8WW2 - chains B and G of the 5 polymer chains in the assembly; structure by electron microscopy, 2.79 A resolution.

# Chain B
Protein: Guanine nucleotide-binding protein G(I)/G(S)/G(T) subunit beta-1
From: Homo sapiens
UniProtKB: P62873 (GBB1_HUMAN); residue numbers follow UniProt; this construct covers 2-340
Amino-acid sequence (347 residues; each row starts with the number of its first residue; numbers below 1 keep their minus sign (Met-4 is residue -4)):
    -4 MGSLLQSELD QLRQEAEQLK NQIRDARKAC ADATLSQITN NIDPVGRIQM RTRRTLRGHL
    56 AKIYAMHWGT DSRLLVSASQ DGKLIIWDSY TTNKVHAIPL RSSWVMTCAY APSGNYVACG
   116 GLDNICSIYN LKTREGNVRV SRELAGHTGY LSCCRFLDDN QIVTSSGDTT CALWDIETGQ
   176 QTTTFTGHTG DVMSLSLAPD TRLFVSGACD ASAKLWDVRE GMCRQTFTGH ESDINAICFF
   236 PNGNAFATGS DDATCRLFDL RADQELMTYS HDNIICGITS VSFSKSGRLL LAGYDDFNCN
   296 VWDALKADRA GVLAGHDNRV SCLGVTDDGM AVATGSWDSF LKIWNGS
Disordered / not traced: -4 to 2
Construct notes: initiating methionine (-4); expression tag (-3 to 1, 341-342)
Curated features (UniProtKB/Swiss-Prot):
  - modified residue: Ser2 (N-acetylserine), His266 (Phosphohistidine)
  - natural variant: Leu30 (L30F: In MRD42; uncertain significance), Arg52 (R52G: In MRD42), Gly64 (G64V: In MRD42), Asp76 (D76E: In MRD42; D76G: In MRD42), Gly77 (G77S: In MRD42), Lys78 (K78R: In MRD42), Ile80 (I80N: In MRD42; I80T: In MRD42), His91 (H91R: In MRD42; uncertain significance), Ala92 (A92T: In MRD42), Pro94 (P94S: In MRD42), Leu95 (L95P: In MRD42), Arg96 (R96L: In MRD42), 5 further natural variant entries in UniProt

# Chain G
Protein: Guanine nucleotide-binding protein G(I)/G(S)/G(O) subunit gamma-2
From: Homo sapiens
UniProtKB: P59768 (GBG2_HUMAN); numbering as in UniProt (aligned over 1-71)
Amino-acid sequence (71 residues; each row starts with the number of its first residue):
     1 MASNNTASIA QARKLVEQLK MEANIDRIKV SKAAADLMAY CEAHAKEDPL LTPVPASENP
    61 FREKKFFCAI L
Disordered / not traced: 1-7, 63-71
Curated features (UniProtKB/Swiss-Prot):
  - modified residue: Ala2 (N-acetylalanine), Cys68 (Cysteine methyl ester)
  - lipidation: Cys68 (S-geranylgeranyl cysteine)

# Interface between chain B and chain G
Pairs across the interface (63):
  Glu3(B) with Ile9(G)
  Leu7(B) with Ala12(G), hydrophobic; Val16(G)
  Ala11(B) with Leu19(G)
  Leu14(B) with Leu19(G), hydrophobic
  Ile18(B) with Leu19(G), hydrophobic
  Ala21(B) with Arg27(G)
  Arg22(B) with Arg27(G)
  Ala24(B) with Lys29(G), hydrogen bond (backbone-side chain)
  Cys25(B) with Arg27(G); Ile28(G); Lys29(G); Val30(G)
  Ala26(B) with Val30(G), hydrophobic
  Asp27(B) with Lys29(G); Val30(G); Ser31(G)
  Ala28(B) with Val30(G)
  Leu30(B) with Ala34(G), hydrophobic
  Ile33(B) with Ser31(G); Ala34(G), hydrophobic
  Ile37(B) with Met38(G), hydrophobic
  Arg49(B) with Phe61(G)
  Ser84(B) with Phe61(G)
  Tyr85(B) with Pro60(G); Phe61(G), hydrophobic
  Cys218(B) with Gln18(G), hydrogen bond (backbone-side chain)
  Arg219(B) with Glu22(G)
  Thr221(B) with Glu22(G), hydrogen bond
  Phe235(B) with Leu37(G), hydrophobic; Tyr40(G), hydrophobic; Cys41(G), hydrophobic
  Pro236(B) with Tyr40(G)
  Asn237(B) with Tyr40(G)
  Asp254(B) with Ala33(G)
  Arg256(B) with Arg27(G); Ile28(G); Asp36(G), salt bridge
  Ala257(B) with Ile28(G)
  Asp258(B) with Ile25(G); Arg27(G), salt bridge
  Gln259(B) with Val30(G)
  Leu261(B) with Val30(G), hydrophobic
  Ser279(B) with Asp48(G), hydrogen bond
  Lys280(B) with Glu47(G); Asp48(G)
  Ser281(B) with Tyr40(G); Cys41(G); His44(G); Asp48(G), hydrogen bond (backbone-side chain)
  Gly282(B) with Cys41(G)
  Leu284(B) with Leu51(G), hydrophobic
  Asp323(B) with Pro49(G)
  Gly324(B) with Pro49(G); Leu50(G)
  Met325(B) with Pro49(G), hydrophobic; Pro60(G)
  Ala326(B) with Phe61(G), hydrophobic
  Val327(B) with Leu50(G), hydrophobic
  Asn340(B) with Asn59(G), hydrogen bond; Phe61(G)
  Gly341(B) with Pro53(G)
  Ser342(B) with Pro53(G)
Also at the interface, not in a pair above, chain B (56 interface residues in all): Leu4, Glu10, Lys15, Thr34, Val40, Met45, Arg48, Gln220, Leu252, Arg283, Leu300, Val320, Ile338
Also at the interface, not in a pair above, chain G (35 interface residues in all): Ser8, Arg13, Lys20, Ala23, Asp26, Ala45

# Summary
56 residues of chain B face 35 of chain G across their interface; the contacts include 6 hydrogen bonds and 2
salt bridges. Polar contacts include Arg256(B)-Asp36(G), Asp258(B)-Arg27(G) and Ala24(B)-Lys29(G).
Chain B is Guanine nucleotide-binding protein G(I)/G(S)/G(T) subunit beta-1 and chain G is Guanine
nucleotide-binding protein G(I)/G(S)/G(O) subunit gamma-2, both from Homo sapiens; the structure, GPR3/Gs
complex, was determined by electron microscopy.
